Entry 4D4I (X-ray diffraction, 2.00 A resolution); this record covers chain A.

Chain A:
Name: APNAA1
From: Planktothrix agardhii
UniProt: G0WVH3 (G0WVH3_PLARU); numbering as in UniProt (aligned over 1-547)
Amino-acid sequence (573 residues; row label = number of the first residue in the row; numbers below 1 keep their minus sign (Met-25 is residue -25)):
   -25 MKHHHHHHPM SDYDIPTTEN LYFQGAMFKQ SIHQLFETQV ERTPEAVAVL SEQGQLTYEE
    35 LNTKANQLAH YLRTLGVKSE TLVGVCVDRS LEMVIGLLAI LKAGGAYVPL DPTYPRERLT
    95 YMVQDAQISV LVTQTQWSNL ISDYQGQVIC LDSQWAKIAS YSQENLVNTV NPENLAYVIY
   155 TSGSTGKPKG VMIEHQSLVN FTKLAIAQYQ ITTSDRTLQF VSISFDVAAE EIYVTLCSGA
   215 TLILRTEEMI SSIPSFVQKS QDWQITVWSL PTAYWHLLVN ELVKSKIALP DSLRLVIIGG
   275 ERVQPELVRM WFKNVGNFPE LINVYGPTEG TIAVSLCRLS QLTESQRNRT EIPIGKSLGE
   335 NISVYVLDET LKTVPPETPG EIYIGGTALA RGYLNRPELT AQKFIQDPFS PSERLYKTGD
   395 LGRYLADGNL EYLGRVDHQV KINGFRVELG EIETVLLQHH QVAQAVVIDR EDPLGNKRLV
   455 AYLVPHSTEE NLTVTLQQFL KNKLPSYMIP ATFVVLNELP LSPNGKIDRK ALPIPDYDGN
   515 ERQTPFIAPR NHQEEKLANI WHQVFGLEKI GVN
Not modelled in the structure: -25 to 1, 445-451, 490-547
Sequence notes: expression tag (-25 to 0)
Ion coordination: Mg2+: Asp200 (together with AMP-PNP)
Small-molecule neighbours:
  - AMP-PNP (ANP; phosphoaminophosphonic acid-adenylate ester): Tyr154, Thr155, Ser156, Val195, Ser198, Phe199, Asp200, Val201, Gly273, Gly274, Glu275, Arg276, Asn297, Val298, Tyr299, Gly300, Pro301, Thr302, Glu303, Ile328, Thr392, Asp394, Tyr406, Arg409, Gln413, Lys415, Gly418, Phe419, Arg420
  - arginine (ARG): Tyr183, Val201, Glu204, Ser243, Ile271, Ile272, Gly273, Gly274, Val298, Tyr299, Gly300, Pro301, Ile306, Ala307, Lys415

In short:
Bound to chain A: arginine and AMP-PNP.
Chain A is APNAA1 (Planktothrix agardhii); the structure, Understanding bi-specificity of A-domains, was
determined by X-ray diffraction (same publication as 4D4G, 4D4H, 4D56 and 4D57).
